4FQF - chains A and B of the 4 polymer chains in the assembly; structure by X-ray diffraction, 2.28 A resolution.

== Chain A (and B) ==
Protein: Aldehyde dehydrogenase, mitochondrial
Organism: Homo sapiens
Notes: EC 1.2.1.3; chain B of this document is another copy of the same molecule, construct and numbering; everything in this record applies to it too
UniProtKB: P05091 (ALDH2_HUMAN); residues 1-500 here correspond to UniProt positions 18-517 (UniProt number = residue number + 17)
Sequence (500 residues; each row starts with the number of its first residue):
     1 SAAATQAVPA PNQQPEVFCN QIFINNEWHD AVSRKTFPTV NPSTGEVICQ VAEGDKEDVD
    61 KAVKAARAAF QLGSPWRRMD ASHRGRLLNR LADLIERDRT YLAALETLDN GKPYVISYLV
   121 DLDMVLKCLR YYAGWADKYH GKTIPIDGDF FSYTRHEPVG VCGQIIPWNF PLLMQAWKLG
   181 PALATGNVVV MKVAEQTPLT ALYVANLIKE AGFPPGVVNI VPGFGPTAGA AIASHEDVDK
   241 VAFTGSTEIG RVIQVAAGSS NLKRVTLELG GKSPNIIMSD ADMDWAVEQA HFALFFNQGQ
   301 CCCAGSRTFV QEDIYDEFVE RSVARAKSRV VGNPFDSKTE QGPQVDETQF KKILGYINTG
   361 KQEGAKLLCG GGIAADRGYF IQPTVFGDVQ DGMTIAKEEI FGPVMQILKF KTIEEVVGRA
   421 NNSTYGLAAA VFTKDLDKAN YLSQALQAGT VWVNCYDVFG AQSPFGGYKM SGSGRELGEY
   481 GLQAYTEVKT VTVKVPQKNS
Disordered / not traced: 1-12 (chain B: 1-7)
Swiss-Prot annotation at these positions:
  - active site: Glu268 (Proton acceptor), Cys302 (Nucleophile)
  - binding site (NAD(+)): Gly245 to Gly250
  - site: Asn169 (Transition state stabilizer)
  - modified residue (N6-acetyllysine): Lys35, Lys56, Lys61, Lys142, Lys351, Lys366, Lys409, Lys411, Lys434
Glycans and other covalent adducts: nitrogen dioxide (2NO) linked to Cys302
Metal / ion sites: Na+: Thr39, Val40, Asp109, Gln196
Small-molecule neighbours:
  - nitrogen dioxide (2NO): Asn169, Phe170, Cys301, Cys303, Phe465
  - NAD (nicotinamide-adenine-dinucleotide): Ile165, Ile166, Pro167, Trp168, Asn169, Lys192, Val193, Ala194, Glu195, Gln196, Phe224, Gly225, Pro226, Gly229, Ala230, Phe243, Thr244, Gly245, Ser246, Ile249, Val252, Ile253, Glu268, Leu269, Gly270, Gln349, Lys352, Glu399, Phe401
  - urea (URE), molecule 1: Phe70, Arg77, Glu157, Pro158, Val159, Gly160
  - urea (URE), molecule 2: Asn440, Ser443, Gln444
Reported in the primary citation:
  - binding site for nitrogen dioxide: Asn169, Cys302
  - post-translational modification sites: Cys302
  - catalytic residues: Cys302
  - conformationally variable residues (side-chain flip): Glu268, Cys302
  - mutagenesis - E268Q/C301S/C303S: decreased catalytic activity on GTN (citing earlier work)
  - mutagenesis - E268Q: unchanged catalytic activity (citing earlier work)

== How chain A and chain B interact ==
Residue-residue contacts (134):
  Leu72(A) - Ala445(B)  hydrophobic
  Lys127(A) - Asp147(B)  salt bridge
  Lys142(A) - Glu479(B)  salt bridge
  Lys142(A) - Tyr480(B)
  Ile144(A) - Gln462(B)
  Ile144(A) - Ser463(B)
  Ile144(A) - Pro464(B)
  Ile146(A) - Gly460(B)
  Ile146(A) - Gln462(B)
  Asp147(A) - Lys127(B)  salt bridge
  Asp147(A) - Gln462(B)
  Phe150(A) - Cys455(B)  hydrophobic
  Phe150(A) - Val458(B)  hydrophobic
  Ser152(A) - Ser463(B)  hydrogen bond
  Tyr153(A) - Ser443(B)
  Thr154(A) - Pro464(B)
  Thr154(A) - Tyr480(B)  hydrogen bond
  Arg155(A) - Gln444(B)
  His156(A) - Tyr480(B)  hydrogen bond
  Glu157(A) - Gln444(B)
  Glu157(A) - Tyr468(B)  hydrogen bond
  Thr247(A) - Leu262(B)
  Arg251(A) - Gly258(B)
  Arg251(A) - Ser259(B)  hydrogen bond (side chain-backbone)
  Arg251(A) - Ser260(B)
  Arg251(A) - Leu262(B)
  Gln254(A) - Gln254(B)  hydrogen bond
  Gln254(A) - Gly258(B)
  Val255(A) - Val255(B)
  Val255(A) - Gly258(B)
  Val255(A) - Ser259(B)
  Ala257(A) - Gln254(B)
  Gly258(A) - Arg251(B)  hydrogen bond (backbone-side chain)
  Gly258(A) - Gln254(B)
  Gly258(A) - Val255(B)
  Ser259(A) - Arg251(B)  hydrogen bond (backbone-side chain)
  Ser259(A) - Val255(B)
  Ser260(A) - Arg251(B)  hydrogen bond (backbone-side chain)
  Asn261(A) - Met470(B)
  Leu262(A) - Thr247(B)
  Leu262(A) - Arg251(B)
  Leu262(A) - Leu267(B)  hydrophobic
  Leu262(A) - Leu269(B)  hydrophobic
  Lys263(A) - Gln254(B)
  Arg264(A) - Gly467(B)  hydrogen bond (side chain-backbone)
  Arg264(A) - Tyr468(B)
  Arg264(A) - Lys469(B)  hydrogen bond (side chain-backbone)
  Arg264(A) - Gly472(B)  hydrogen bond (side chain-backbone)
  Arg264(A) - Ser473(B)
  Leu267(A) - Leu262(B)  hydrophobic
  Leu269(A) - Leu262(B)  hydrophobic
  Trp285(A) - Lys494(B)
  Ser443(A) - Tyr153(B)
  Ser443(A) - Lys489(B)  hydrogen bond (backbone-side chain)
  Gln444(A) - Arg155(B)  hydrogen bond
  Gln444(A) - Glu157(B)
  Gln444(A) - Lys489(B)  hydrogen bond (backbone-side chain)
  Ala445(A) - Leu72(B)  hydrophobic
  Leu446(A) - Lys489(B)  hydrogen bond (backbone-side chain)
  Ala448(A) - Lys489(B)
  Gly449(A) - Val488(B)
  Gly449(A) - Lys489(B)
  Gly449(A) - Thr490(B)  hydrogen bond (backbone-backbone)
  Thr450(A) - Thr490(B)
  Val451(A) - Thr490(B)  hydrogen bond (backbone-backbone)
  Val451(A) - Val491(B)
  Val451(A) - Thr492(B)  hydrogen bond (backbone-backbone)
  Trp452(A) - Thr492(B)
  Val453(A) - Thr492(B)  hydrogen bond (backbone-backbone)
  Val453(A) - Val493(B)
  Val453(A) - Lys494(B)  hydrogen bond (backbone-backbone)
  Asn454(A) - Lys494(B)
  Cys455(A) - Phe150(B)  hydrophobic
  Cys455(A) - Thr492(B)
  Val458(A) - Phe150(B)  hydrophobic
  Val458(A) - Thr492(B)
  Gly460(A) - Ile146(B)
  Gln462(A) - Ile144(B)
  Gln462(A) - Ile146(B)
  Gln462(A) - Asp147(B)
  Ser463(A) - Ile144(B)
  Ser463(A) - Ile146(B)
  Ser463(A) - Ser152(B)  hydrogen bond
  Ser463(A) - Thr490(B)
  Pro464(A) - Ile144(B)
  Pro464(A) - Thr154(B)
  Pro464(A) - Thr490(B)  hydrogen bond (backbone-side chain)
  Gly467(A) - Arg264(B)  hydrogen bond (backbone-side chain)
  Gly467(A) - Glu487(B)
  Tyr468(A) - Glu157(B)  hydrogen bond
  Tyr468(A) - Arg264(B)
  Tyr468(A) - Glu487(B)
  Tyr468(A) - Val488(B)
  Tyr468(A) - Lys489(B)
  Lys469(A) - Arg264(B)  hydrogen bond (backbone-side chain)
  Met470(A) - Asn261(B)
  Gly472(A) - Arg264(B)  hydrogen bond (backbone-side chain)
  Ser473(A) - Arg264(B)
  Arg475(A) - Glu487(B)  salt bridge
  Arg475(A) - Val488(B)  hydrogen bond (side chain-backbone)
  Glu479(A) - Lys142(B)  salt bridge
  Tyr480(A) - Lys142(B)
  Tyr480(A) - Thr154(B)  hydrogen bond
  Tyr480(A) - His156(B)  hydrogen bond
  Tyr480(A) - Val488(B)  hydrophobic
  Gln483(A) - Gln483(B)
  Glu487(A) - Gly467(B)
  Glu487(A) - Tyr468(B)
  Glu487(A) - Arg475(B)  salt bridge
  Val488(A) - Gly449(B)
  Val488(A) - Tyr468(B)
  Val488(A) - Arg475(B)  hydrogen bond (backbone-side chain)
  Val488(A) - Tyr480(B)  hydrophobic
  Lys489(A) - Ser443(B)  hydrogen bond (side chain-backbone)
  Lys489(A) - Gln444(B)  hydrogen bond (side chain-backbone)
  Lys489(A) - Leu446(B)  hydrogen bond (side chain-backbone)
  Lys489(A) - Ala448(B)
  Lys489(A) - Gly449(B)
  Lys489(A) - Tyr468(B)
  Thr490(A) - Gly449(B)  hydrogen bond (backbone-backbone)
  Thr490(A) - Thr450(B)
  Thr490(A) - Val451(B)  hydrogen bond (backbone-backbone)
  Thr490(A) - Ser463(B)
  Thr490(A) - Pro464(B)  hydrogen bond (side chain-backbone)
  Val491(A) - Val451(B)
  Thr492(A) - Val451(B)  hydrogen bond (backbone-backbone)
  Thr492(A) - Trp452(B)
  Thr492(A) - Val453(B)  hydrogen bond (backbone-backbone)
  Thr492(A) - Cys455(B)
  Thr492(A) - Val458(B)
  Val493(A) - Val453(B)
  Lys494(A) - Trp285(B)
  Lys494(A) - Val453(B)  hydrogen bond (backbone-backbone)
  Lys494(A) - Asn454(B)
Interface residues without a listed pair, chain A (69 interface residues in all): Gly141, Pro145, Gly250, Asn440, Tyr441, Phe459
Interface residues without a listed pair, chain B (67 interface residues in all): Gly141, Pro145, Gly250, Asn440, Tyr441, Phe459

== In short ==
69 residues of chain A and 67 residues of chain B are in contact; the contacts include 40 hydrogen bonds and 6
salt bridges. Among the polar pairs are Lys127(A)-Asp147(B), Lys142(A)-Glu479(B) and Arg475(A)-Glu487(B).
Chain A binds NAD and urea. The paper reports the catalytic residue Cys302(A); E268Q/C301S/C303S of chain A
reduce catalytic activity on GTN.
Both chains are Aldehyde dehydrogenase, mitochondrial (Homo sapiens). Entry 4FQF (Crystal structure of a
thionitrate intermediate of human aldehyde dehydrogenase-2) was determined by X-ray diffraction together with
4FR8 from the same study.
